Entry 7KTP (electron microscopy, 4.80 A resolution (low resolution: residue-level contacts below are approximate; hydrogen-bond / salt-bridge calls are withheld)); this record covers chains B and C of the 4 polymer chains in the assembly.

Chain B:
Protein: Polycomb protein EED
Source organism: Homo sapiens
UniProt: O75530 (EED_HUMAN); residues 1-441 here = UniProt positions 1-441
Chain sequence (441 residues; row label = number of the first residue in the row):
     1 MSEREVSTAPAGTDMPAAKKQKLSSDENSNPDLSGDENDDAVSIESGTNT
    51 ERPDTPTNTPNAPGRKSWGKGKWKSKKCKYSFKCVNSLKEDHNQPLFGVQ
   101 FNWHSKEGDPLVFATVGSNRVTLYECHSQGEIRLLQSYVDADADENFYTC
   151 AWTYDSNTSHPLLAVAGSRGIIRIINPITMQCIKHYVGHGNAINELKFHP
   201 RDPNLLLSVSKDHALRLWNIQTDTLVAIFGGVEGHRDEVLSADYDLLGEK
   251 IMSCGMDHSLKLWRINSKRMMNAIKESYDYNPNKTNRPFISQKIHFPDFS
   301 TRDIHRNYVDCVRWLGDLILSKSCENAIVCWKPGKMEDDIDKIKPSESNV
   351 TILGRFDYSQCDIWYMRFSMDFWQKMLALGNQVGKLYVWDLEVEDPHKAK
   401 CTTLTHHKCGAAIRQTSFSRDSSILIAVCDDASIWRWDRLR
Not modelled in the structure: 1-75, 441
UniProt features mapped onto this chain:
  - modified residue: Ser2 (N-acetylserine), Ser34 (Phosphoserine), Thr55 (Phosphothreonine), Lys66 (N6,N6,N6-trimethyllysine), Lys197 (N6,N6,N6-trimethyllysine), Lys268 (N6,N6,N6-trimethyllysine), Lys284 (N6,N6,N6-trimethyllysine)
  - natural variant: Asn194 (N194S: In COGIS), Arg236 (R236G: In COGIS; R236T: In COGIS), His258 (H258Y: In COGIS), Arg302 (R302G: In COGIS; R302S: In COGIS)
  - mutagenesis: Phe97 (F97A: Abolishes binding to H3K27me3), Tyr148 (Y148A: Abolishes binding to H3K27me3), Ile193 (I193N: Impairs interaction with EZH2), Leu196 (L196P: Impairs interaction with EZH2), Ser300 to Thr301 (Impairs interaction with the matrix protein MA of HIV-1), His305 to Tyr308 (Impairs interaction with the matrix protein MA of HIV-1), Trp364 (W364A: Abolishes binding to H3K27me3; W364L: Abolishes binding to H3K27me3), Tyr365 (Y365A: Abolishes binding to H3K27me3)

Chain C:
Protein: Polycomb protein SUZ12
Source organism: Homo sapiens
UniProt: Q15022 (SUZ12_HUMAN); residues 1-739 here = UniProt positions 1-739
Chain sequence (739 residues; row label = number of the first residue in the row):
     1 MAPQKHGGGGGGGSGPSAGSGGGGFGGSAAVAAATASGGKSGGGSCGGGG
    51 SYSASSSSSAAAAAGAAVLPVKKPKMEHVQADHELFLQAFEKPTQIYRFL
   101 RTRNLIAPIFLHRTLTYMSHRNSRTNIKRKTFKVDDMLSKVEKMKGEQES
   151 HSLSAHLQLTFTGFFHKNDKPSPNSENEQNSVTLEVLLVKVCHKKRKDVS
   201 CPIRQVPTGKKQVPLNPDLNQTKPGNFPSLAVSSNEFEPSNSHMVKSYSL
   251 LFRVTRPGRREFNGMINGETNENIDVNEELPARRKRNREDGEKTFVAQMT
   301 VFDKNRRLQLLDGEYEVAMQEMEECPISKKRATWETILDGKRLPPFETFS
   351 QGPTLQFTLRWTGETNDKSTAPIAKPLATRNSESLHQENKPGSVKPTQTI
   401 AVKESLTTDLQTRKEKDTPNENRQKLRIFYQFLYNNNTRQQTEARDDLHC
   451 PWCTLNCRKLYSLLKHLKLCHSRFIFNYVYHPKGARIDVSINECYDGSYA
   501 GNPQDIHRQPGFAFSRNGPVKRTPITHILVCRPKRTKASMSEFLESEDGE
   551 VEQQRTYSSGHNRLYFHSDTCLPLRPQEMEVDSEDEKDPEWLREKTITQI
   601 EEFSDVNEGEKEVMKLWNLHVMKHGFIADNQMNHACMLFVENYGQKIIKK
   651 NLCRNFMLHLVSMHDFNLISIMSIDKAVTKLREMQQKLEKGESASPANEE
   701 ITEEQNGTANGFSEINSKEKALETDSVSGVSKQSKKQKL
Not modelled in the structure: 1-77, 147-154, 168-181, 217-228, 257-294, 323-351, 362-426, 483-484, 502-518, 534-560, 687-739

Chain B / chain C interface:
Residue-residue contacts - 14 pairs, chain B then chain C:
  Arg216(B) - Thr570(C)
  Val232(B) - Trp591(C)
  Arg269(B) - Glu590(C)
  Asn286(B) - Arg575(C)
  Asn286(B) - Gln577(C)
  Asn286(B) - Glu578(C)
  Arg287(B) - Arg575(C)
  Arg287(B) - Glu578(C)
  Arg287(B) - Val581(C)
  Arg287(B) - Asp582(C)
  Ser291(B) - Thr570(C)
  Lys293(B) - Asp569(C)
  His295(B) - Trp591(C)
  Phe296(B) - Glu594(C)
Other interface residues (no listed pair), chain B (14 interface residues in all): Gly188, Trp218, Leu225, Ile228, Pro288
Other interface residues (no listed pair), chain C (14 interface residues in all): Cys571, Leu572, Lys595, Thr598

In short:
The chain B/chain C interface involves 14 residues from each chain. Curated annotation (UniProt) lists 12
mutagenesis sites on chain B.
Here chain B is Polycomb protein EED and chain C is Polycomb protein SUZ12, both from Homo sapiens. Entry 7KTP
(PRC2:EZH1_B from a dimeric PRC2 bound to a nucleosome) was determined by electron microscopy together with
7KSO, 7KSR and 7KTQ from the same study.
